PDB entry 8WY5 | electron microscopy, 3.12 A resolution | chains B and F of the 8 polymer chains in the assembly

Chain B:
Name: Endonuclease GajA
Organism: Bacillus cereus VD045
Notes: EC 3.1.-.-
UniProtKB: J8H9C1 (GAJA_BACC6); numbering as in UniProt (aligned over 1-578)
Sequence (578 residues; numbered 1 to 578; the number before each row is that of its first residue):
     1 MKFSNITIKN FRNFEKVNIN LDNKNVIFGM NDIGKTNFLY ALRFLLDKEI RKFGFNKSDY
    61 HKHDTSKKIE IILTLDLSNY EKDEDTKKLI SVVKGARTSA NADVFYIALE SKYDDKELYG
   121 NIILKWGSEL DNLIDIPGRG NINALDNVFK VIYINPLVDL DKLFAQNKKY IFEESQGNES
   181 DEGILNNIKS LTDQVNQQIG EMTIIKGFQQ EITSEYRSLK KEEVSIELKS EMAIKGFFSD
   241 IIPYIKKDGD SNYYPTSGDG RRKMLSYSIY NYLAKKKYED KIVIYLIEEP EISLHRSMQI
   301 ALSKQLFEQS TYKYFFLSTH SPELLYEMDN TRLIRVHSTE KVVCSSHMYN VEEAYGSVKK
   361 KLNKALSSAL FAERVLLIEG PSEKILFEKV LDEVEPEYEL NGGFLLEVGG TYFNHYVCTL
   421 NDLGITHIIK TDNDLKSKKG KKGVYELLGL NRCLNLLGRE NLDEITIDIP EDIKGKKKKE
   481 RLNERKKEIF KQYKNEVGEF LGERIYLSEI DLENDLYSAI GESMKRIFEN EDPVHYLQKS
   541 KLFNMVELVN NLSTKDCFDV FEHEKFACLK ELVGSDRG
Not modelled in the structure: 157-280, 352-357, 576-578
Curated features (UniProtKB/Swiss-Prot):
  - binding site (ATP): Asp-32 to Thr-36
  - binding site (a divalent metal cation): Glu-379, Glu-383, Asp-463, Glu-464, Glu-513
  - site (Interaction with GajB): Lys-94, Arg-97
  - mutagenesis: Lys-35 (K35A: Retains endonuclease activity), His-320 (H320A: Retains endonuclease activity, ATP only partially inhibits endonuclease activity), Glu-379 (E379A: Loss of endonuclease activity), Asp-511 (D511A: Loss of endonuclease activity), Lys-541 (K541A: Loss of endonuclease activity)
Metal / ion sites: Ca2+: Glu-379, Asp-432 (shared with DG11(F) of chain F)

Chain F:
Molecule: 19-nt DNA strand
Sequence (19 nucleotides; numbered 2 to 20; the number before each row is that of its first residue):
     2 AAAATAACCG GGTTATTAA
Metal / ion sites: Ca2+: DG11 (shared with Glu-379(B), Asp-432(B) of chain B)

Chain B / chain F interface:
Residue-residue contacts (21; chain B residue first):
  Glu-379(B) / DG11(F)  sugar contact
  Gly-380(B) / DG11(F)  phosphate contact
  Pro-381(B) / DG11(F)  phosphate contact
  Pro-381(B) / DG12(F)  phosphate contact
  Ser-382(B) / DG12(F)  hydrogen bond to the phosphate
  Glu-383(B) / DG12(F)  phosphate contact
  Gly-409(B) / DG11(F)  sugar contact
  Gly-410(B) / DG11(F)  sugar contact
  Thr-411(B) / DC10(F)  sugar contact
  Asp-434(B) / DC10(F)  phosphate contact
  Leu-435(B) / DC9(F)  phosphate contact
  Lys-436(B) / DA8(F)  phosphate contact
  Ser-437(B) / DA8(F)  sugar contact
  Ser-437(B) / DC9(F)  hydrogen bond to the phosphate
  Lys-439(B) / DT6(F)  base contact
  Lys-439(B) / DA7(F)  base contact
  Lys-474(B) / DA20(F)  phosphate contact
  Lys-541(B) / DG11(F)  phosphate contact
  Lys-541(B) / DG12(F)  phosphate contact
  Leu-542(B) / DG12(F)  phosphate contact
  Leu-542(B) / DG13(F)  phosphate contact
Also at the interface, not in a pair above, chain B (17 interface residues in all): Leu-448
Also at the interface, not in a pair above, chain F (10 interface residues in all): DA19

Summary:
17 residues of chain B and 10 residues of chain F are in contact; the contacts include 2 hydrogen bonds. Among
the polar pairs are Ser-382(B)/DG12(F) and Ser-437(B)/DC9(F).
Here chain B is Endonuclease GajA (Bacillus cereus VD045) and chain F is a 19-nt DNA strand. Entry 8WY5
(Structure of Gabija GajA in complex with DNA) was determined by electron microscopy, deposited together with
8JQB, 8JQC, 8X51 and 8X5N.
